PDB entry 7PUB | electron microscopy, 3.70 A resolution | chains CA and DS of the 76 polymer chains in the assembly

== Chain CA ==
Molecule: 9S rRNA
From: Trypanosoma brucei brucei
Sequence (621 nucleotides; each row starts with the number of its first residue):
     1 UAAAUUAUGG UCAAUUGUUA GUAUUCAUAU UAAUUUUUUU AAAUGUUUUA UCAUUUUAUA
    61 AAGGUUUAUU UUUGAAAGAU UUUUUGUAUA AAAUUUUAGG AAUAGUUAAU AAUAAUUUAU
   121 AAUUUUGAUU AGAUUGUUUU GUUAAUGCUA UUAGAUGGGU GUGGAAAAAU AAAAAAAAUA
   181 AUUAAUAUAU AUCAAUAAUA AAUUAAAUUA AUCUAUUAGU CAGAAAUGGA UGCCAGCCGU
   241 UGCGGUAAUU UCUAUGCUUU UAAAUAUUAU ACAAUUAUCA UAUUAAAUUG UUAAGUGCUG
   301 AUUUAACCAA UAAAAAUAUA AAUAAUUUUU AUUUGUUUUU AAACACCAUU AGGUAUAUGC
   361 AAAUAUAAAA UUAUAGUAAU UAUAAAUUAU AUUAUAUUAU AUUUAUUCAU AUAAUUAAUA
   421 GGAUAAUAUU UGUAGUUUUU GAUACCAUGA UAAGGAUUAU AAAUUGAAAG UGUUAAUAUC
   481 AUAAUCAAAA UUUAUUAUUU AUAUUAAAUA UGUAUGUGUA GAUAAAAUAA GAAAUUAAAA
   541 AGGUAUUGUU GCCCACCAAU UUUUAUAAUA AAAAUAACGU GCAGUAAUUA AUAUAUUUAU
   601 AAAAAUAUAU UUUUUUUUUU U
Metal / ion sites: Mg2+ site 1 near U65 (its only coordinating residue here); Mg2+ site 2: G244, G245; Mg2+ site 3: A583, G584, U588
From the paper describing this entry:
  - conformationally variable residues (side-chain flip): A576, A577

== Chain DS ==
Protein: mS66
From: Trypanosoma brucei brucei
UniProt: Q388L7 (Q388L7_TRYB2); residue numbers follow UniProt; this construct covers 1-261
Amino-acid sequence (261 residues; each row starts with the number of its first residue):
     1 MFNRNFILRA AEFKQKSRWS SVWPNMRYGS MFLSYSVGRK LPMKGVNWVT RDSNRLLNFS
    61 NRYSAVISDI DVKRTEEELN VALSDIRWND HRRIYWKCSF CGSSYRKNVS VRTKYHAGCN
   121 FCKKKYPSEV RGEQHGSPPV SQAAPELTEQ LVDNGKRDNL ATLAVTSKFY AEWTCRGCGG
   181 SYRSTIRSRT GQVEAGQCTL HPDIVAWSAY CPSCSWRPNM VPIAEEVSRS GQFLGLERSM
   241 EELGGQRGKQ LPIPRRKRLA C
Disordered / not traced: 1-10, 245-251, 261
Metal / ion sites: Zn2+ site 1: Cys98, Cys101, Cys119, Cys122; Zn2+ site 2: Cys175, Cys178, Cys211, Cys214

== How chain CA and chain DS interact ==
Contacting residue pairs (66; chain CA residue first):
  U40(CA) - Arg18(DS)  sugar contact
  A187(CA) - Trp19(DS)  stacking on the base
  U199(CA) - Trp23(DS)  base contact
  U199(CA) - Ser36(DS)  sugar contact
  U199(CA) - Arg39(DS)  hydrogen bond to the sugar
  A200(CA) - Phe32(DS)  base contact
  A200(CA) - Gly38(DS)  sugar contact
  A200(CA) - Arg39(DS)  base contact
  A200(CA) - Pro42(DS)  base contact
  A200(CA) - Met43(DS)  hydrogen bond to the base
  A201(CA) - Val37(DS)  base contact
  A201(CA) - Gly38(DS)  base contact
  A201(CA) - Leu41(DS)  base contact
  A201(CA) - Pro42(DS)  phosphate contact
  A202(CA) - Pro42(DS)  phosphate contact
  A202(CA) - Gly45(DS)  base contact
  U203(CA) - Pro42(DS)  phosphate contact
  U203(CA) - Gly45(DS)  sugar contact
  U203(CA) - Val46(DS)  base contact
  U204(CA) - Met43(DS)  sugar contact
  U204(CA) - Val46(DS)  sugar contact
  U204(CA) - Trp48(DS)  base contact
  A205(CA) - Met43(DS)  hydrogen bond to the base
  A205(CA) - Val46(DS)  base contact
  A205(CA) - Trp48(DS)  hydrogen bond to the base
  A205(CA) - His91(DS)  stacking on the base
  A205(CA) - Ser110(DS)  hydrogen bond to the sugar
  A205(CA) - Lys114(DS)  salt bridge to the phosphate
  A206(CA) - Met31(DS)  phosphate contact
  A206(CA) - Phe32(DS)  hydrogen bond to the sugar
  A206(CA) - His91(DS)  hydrogen bond to the base
  A206(CA) - Arg92(DS)  base contact
  A206(CA) - Asn108(DS)  hydrogen bond to the phosphate
  A206(CA) - Ser110(DS)  hydrogen bond to the phosphate
  A206(CA) - Val111(DS)  phosphate contact
  A206(CA) - Lys114(DS)  salt bridge to the phosphate
  A207(CA) - Gly29(DS)  hydrogen bond to the sugar
  A207(CA) - Met31(DS)  hydrogen bond to the phosphate
  A207(CA) - Val111(DS)  phosphate contact
  A207(CA) - Tyr115(DS)  base contact
  A207(CA) - Ala117(DS)  phosphate contact
  U208(CA) - Met26(DS)  base contact
  U208(CA) - Gly29(DS)  sugar contact
  U208(CA) - Ser30(DS)  sugar contact
  U208(CA) - Phe32(DS)  base contact
  U208(CA) - Leu33(DS)  base contact
  U208(CA) - Arg93(DS)  sugar contact
  U208(CA) - Lys107(DS)  salt bridge to the phosphate
  U208(CA) - Ala117(DS)  phosphate contact
  U208(CA) - Lys123(DS)  salt bridge to the phosphate
  U209(CA) - Asn25(DS)  hydrogen bond to the base
  U209(CA) - Met26(DS)  base contact
  U209(CA) - Arg27(DS)  hydrogen bond to the base
  U209(CA) - Ser30(DS)  hydrogen bond to the base
  U209(CA) - Lys107(DS)  phosphate contact
  U209(CA) - Asn120(DS)  hydrogen bond to the phosphate
  A210(CA) - Arg93(DS)  hydrogen bond to the base
  A210(CA) - Arg106(DS)  sugar contact
  A211(CA) - Tyr35(DS)  base contact
  U212(CA) - Lys14(DS)  salt bridge to the phosphate
  U212(CA) - Lys16(DS)  salt bridge to the phosphate
  U212(CA) - Ser20(DS)  sugar contact
  U212(CA) - Ser21(DS)  hydrogen bond to the sugar
  U212(CA) - Tyr35(DS)  hydrogen bond to the base
  U212(CA) - Lys40(DS)  hydrogen bond to the base
  C213(CA) - Lys40(DS)  hydrogen bond to the base
Other interface residues (no listed pair), chain CA (19 interface residues in all): A41, A195
Other interface residues (no listed pair), chain DS (44 interface residues in all): Pro24, Ser34, Lys44, Asn47

== Overview ==
19 residues of chain CA and 44 residues of chain DS are in contact; the contacts include 20 hydrogen bonds, 6
salt bridges and 2 aromatic stacking contacts. Polar pairs include A200(CA)-Met43(DS), A205(CA)-Met43(DS) and
A205(CA)-Trp48(DS). G244(CA) and G245(CA) coordinate Mg2+ site 2. The paper reports conformational variability
at A576(CA) and A577(CA).
Chain CA is 9S rRNA and chain DS is mS66, both from Trypanosoma brucei brucei; the structure, Late assembly
intermediate of the Trypanosoma brucei mitoribosomal small subunit, was determined by electron microscopy
(same publication as 7PUA).
